Entry 1T86 (X-ray diffraction, 1.90 A resolution); this record covers chain A.

# Chain A
Name: Cytochrome P450-cam
From: Pseudomonas putida
Notes: EC 1.14.15.1
UniProt: P00183 (CPXA_PSEPU); residues 1-414 here = UniProt positions 1-414
Chain sequence (414 residues; row label = number of the first residue in the row):
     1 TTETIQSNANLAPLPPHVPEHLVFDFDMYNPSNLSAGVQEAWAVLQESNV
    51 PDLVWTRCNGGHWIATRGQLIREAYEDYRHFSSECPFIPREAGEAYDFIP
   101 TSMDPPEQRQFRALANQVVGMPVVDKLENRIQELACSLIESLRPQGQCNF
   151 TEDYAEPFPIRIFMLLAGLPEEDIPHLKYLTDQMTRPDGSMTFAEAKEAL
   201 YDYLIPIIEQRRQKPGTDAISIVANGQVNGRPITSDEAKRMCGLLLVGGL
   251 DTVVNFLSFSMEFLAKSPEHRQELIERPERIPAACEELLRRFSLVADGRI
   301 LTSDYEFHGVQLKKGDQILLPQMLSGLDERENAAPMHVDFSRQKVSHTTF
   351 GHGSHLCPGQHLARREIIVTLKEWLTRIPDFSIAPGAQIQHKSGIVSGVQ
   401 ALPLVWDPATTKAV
Not modelled in the structure: 1-8
Differences from the reference sequence: engineered mutation Ala334 (Cys in P00183), Pro358 (Leu in P00183)
Metal / ion sites: K+: Glu84, Gly93, Glu94, Tyr96; heme Fe near Cys357 (its only coordinating residue here)
Residues lining bound ligands:
  - camphor (CAM): Phe87, Tyr96, Phe98, Thr101, Thr185, Leu244, Val247, Gly248, Thr252, Val295, Asp297, Ile395, Val396
  - heme (HEM): Tyr75, Pro100, Thr101, Gln108, Arg112, Val119, Phe163, Leu244, Leu245, Gly248, Gly249, Thr252, Val253, Phe256, Leu294, Val295, Asp297, Arg299, Gln322, Thr349, Phe350, Gly351, Ser354, His355, Leu356, Cys357, Pro358, Gly359, Leu362, Ala363

# Overview
Ligands of chain A: heme and camphor. Glu84, Gly93, Glu94 and Tyr96 form the K+ site.
Chain A is Cytochrome P450-cam (Pseudomonas putida); the structure, Crystal Structure of the Ferrous
Cytochrome P450cam Mutant (L358P/C334A), was determined by X-ray diffraction (same publication as 1T85, 1T87
and 1T88).
